Entry 4FI8 (X-ray diffraction, 1.22 A resolution); this record covers chains A and B.

[Chain A (and B)]
Protein: Transthyretin
From: Homo sapiens
Notes: chain B of this document is another copy of the same molecule, construct and numbering; everything in this record applies to it too
Reference sequence: P02766 (TTHY_HUMAN); residues 1-127 here correspond to UniProt positions 21-147 (UniProt number = residue number + 20)
Chain sequence (127 residues; each row starts with the number of its first residue):
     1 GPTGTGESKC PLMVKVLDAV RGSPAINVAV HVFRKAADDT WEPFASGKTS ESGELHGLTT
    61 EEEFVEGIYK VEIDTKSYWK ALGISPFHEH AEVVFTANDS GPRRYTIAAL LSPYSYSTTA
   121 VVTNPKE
Unresolved in the structure: 1-9, 126-127 (chain B: 1-9, 125-127)
Glycans and other covalent adducts: compound 0UC linked to K15
Small-molecule neighbours: 0UC (4-bromo-3-[5-(3,5-dichloro-4-hydroxyphenyl)-1,3,4-oxadiazol-2-yl]benzenesulfonyl fluoride): M13, L17, E54, T106, A108, A109, L110, S117, T118, T119, V121
Swiss-Prot annotation at these positions:
  - binding site (L-thyroxine): K15, E54, S117
  - modified residue: C10 (Sulfocysteine), E42 (4-carboxyglutamate), S52 (Phosphoserine)
  - glycosylation: N98 (N-linked (GlcNAc...) asparagine)
Reported in the primary citation:
  - binding site for 0UC: K15, T106, A108, S117
  - contacts within the chain: K15-E54 (salt bridge) (from molecular simulation)
  - disease-associated variants - V30M, V122I: decreased stability (citing earlier work)
  - mutagenesis - K15A: decreased binding to sulfonyl fluorides 3-18

[How chain A and chain B interact]
Pairs across the interface (39):
  F87(A) - F95(B)  hydrophobic
  F87(A) - T96(B)
  F87(A) - Y105(B)  hydrophobic
  F87(A) - I107(B)  hydrophobic
  F87(A) - A120(B)  hydrophobic
  F87(A) - V122(B)  hydrophobic
  H88(A) - V93(B)
  H88(A) - V94(B)
  E89(A) - V94(B)  hydrogen bond (backbone-backbone)
  E89(A) - T96(B)  hydrogen bond
  H90(A) - V94(B)
  E92(A) - E92(B)
  E92(A) - Y116(B)  hydrogen bond (backbone-side chain)
  V93(A) - H88(B)
  V94(A) - H88(B)
  V94(A) - E89(B)  hydrogen bond (backbone-backbone)
  V94(A) - H90(B)
  V94(A) - E92(B)
  F95(A) - F87(B)  hydrophobic
  T96(A) - E89(B)  hydrogen bond
  Y105(A) - F87(B)  hydrophobic
  I107(A) - F87(B)  hydrophobic
  Y114(A) - T119(B)  hydrogen bond (backbone-side chain)
  Y114(A) - A120(B)  hydrogen bond (backbone-backbone)
  S115(A) - T118(B)  hydrogen bond (side chain-backbone)
  S115(A) - T119(B)
  Y116(A) - E92(B)  hydrogen bond (side chain-backbone)
  Y116(A) - S117(B)
  Y116(A) - T118(B)  hydrogen bond (backbone-backbone)
  S117(A) - Y116(B)
  S117(A) - S117(B)
  T118(A) - S115(B)  hydrogen bond (backbone-side chain)
  T118(A) - Y116(B)  hydrogen bond (backbone-backbone)
  T119(A) - Y114(B)  hydrogen bond (side chain-backbone)
  T119(A) - S115(B)  hydrogen bond
  A120(A) - F87(B)  hydrophobic
  A120(A) - Y114(B)  hydrogen bond (backbone-backbone)
  V122(A) - F87(B)  hydrophobic
  V122(A) - Y114(B)  hydrophobic
Other interface residues (no listed pair), chain A (21 interface residues in all): I68, K76
Other interface residues (no listed pair), chain B (22 interface residues in all): I68, K70, K76

[Summary]
21 residues of chain A face 22 of chain B across their interface; the contacts include 15 hydrogen bonds.
Among the polar pairs are E89(A)-T96(B), E92(A)-Y116(B) and Y114(A)-T119(B). The paper reports a binding site
for 0UC at K15(A), T106(A) and A108(A) among others; V30M and V122I of chain A reduce stability.
Chain A and chain B are both Transthyretin (Homo sapiens); the structure, Kinetic Stabilization of
transthyretin through covalent modification of K15 by
4-bromo-3-(5-(3,5-dichloro-4-hydroxyphenyl)-1,3,4-oxadiazol-2-yl)-benzenesulfonamide, was determined by X-ray
diffraction together with 4FI6 and 4FI7 from the same study.
